PDB entry 6GKD | X-ray diffraction, 2.99 A resolution | chains K and Q of the 18 polymer chains in the assembly

Chain K (and Q):
Molecule: Nanobody G3a
Organism: Lama glama
Notes: antibody fragment or engineered binder; chain Q of this document is another copy of the same molecule, construct and numbering; everything in this record applies to it too
Chain sequence (149 residues; each row starts with the number of its first residue):
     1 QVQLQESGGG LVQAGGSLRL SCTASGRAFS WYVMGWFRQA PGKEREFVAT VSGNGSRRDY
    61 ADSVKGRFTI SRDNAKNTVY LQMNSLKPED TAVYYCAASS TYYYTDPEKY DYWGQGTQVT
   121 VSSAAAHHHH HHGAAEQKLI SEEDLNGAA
Disordered / not traced: 122-149 (chain Q: 124-149)
Disulfide bonds: Cys22-Cys96
Ligand contacts: ATP (adenosine-5'-triphosphate): Arg57, Arg58, Asp59

Interface between chain K and chain Q:
Pairs across the interface (9):
  Gln3(K) with Lys76(Q)
  Gln5(K) with Ser21(Q)
  Ser7(K) with Ser7(Q)
  Thr23(K) with Thr23(Q)
  Ser25(K) with Ala75(Q), hydrogen bond (side chain-backbone); Lys76(Q)
  Ala75(K) with Ser25(Q)
  Lys76(K) with Gln3(Q); Ser25(Q)
Also at the interface, not in a pair above, chain Q (8 interface residues in all): Tyr80

Overview:
The interface between chain K and chain Q involves 7 residues on one side and 8 on the other, with 1 hydrogen
bond. The hydrogen-bonded pair is Ser25(K)-Ala75(Q). Chain K binds ATP.
Chain K and chain Q are both Nanobody G3a (Lama glama); the structure, human NBD1 of CFTR in complex with
nanobodies D12 and G3a, was determined by X-ray diffraction together with 6GJS and 6GK4 from the same study.
